6CAO - chains A and O of the 23 polymer chains in the assembly; structure by X-ray diffraction, 3.45 A resolution.

# Chain A
Molecule: 16S Ribosomal RNA rRNA
Organism: Thermus thermophilus (strain HB8 / ATCC 27634 / DSM 579)
Sequence (1522 nucleotides; each row starts with the number of its first residue; note: 42 numbers in that range are skipped by the numbering (no residue carries them; nothing is unmodelled there); a row labelled like 190A-190L holds insertion residues (190A, then the next letters in order); numbering starts at 0):
     0 UUUGUUGGAG AGUUUGAUCC UGGCUCAGGG UGAACGCUGG CGGCGUGCCU AAGACAUGCA
    60 AGUCGUGCGG G
    73 CCGCGGGGUU UU
    88 ACUCCG
    95 UGGUC
   101 AGCGGCGGAC GGGUGAGUAA CGCGUGGGU
  129A G
   130 ACCUACCCGG AAGAGGGGGA CAACCCGGGG AAACUCGGGC UAAUCCCCCA UGUGGACCCG
   190 C
190A-190L CCCUUGGGGUGU
   191 GUCCAAAGGG CUUU
   216 GCCCGCUUCC GGAUGGGCCC GCGUCCCAUC AGCUAGUUGG UGGGGUAAUG GCCCACCAAG
   276 GCGACGACGG GUAGCCGGUC UGAGAGGAUG GCCGGCCACA GGGGCACUGA GACACGGGCC
   336 CCACUCCUAC GGGAGGCAGC AGUUAGGAAU CUUCCGCAAU GGGCGCAAGC CUGACGGAGC
   396 GACGCCGCUU GGAGGAAGAA GCCCUUCGGG GUGUAAACUC CUGAA
   442 CCCGGGACGA AACCCCCGAC GA
   474 GGGGACUGAC GGUACCGGG
   494 GUAAUAGCGC CGGCCAACUC CGUGCCAGCA GCCXCGGUAA UACGGAGGGC GCGAGCGUUA
   554 CCCGGAUUCA CUGGGCGUAA AGGGCGUGUA GGCGGCCUGG GGCGUCCCAU GUGAAAGACC
   614 ACGGCUCAAC CGUGGGGGAG CGUGGGAUAC GCUCAGGCUA GACGGUGGGA GAGGGUGGUG
   674 GAAUUCCCGG AGUAGCGGUG AAAUGCGCAG AUACCGGGAG GAACGCCGAU GGCGAAGGCA
   734 GCCACCUGGU CCACCCGUGA CGCUGAGGCG CGAAAGCGUG GGGAGCAAAC CGGAUUAGAU
   794 ACCCGGGUAG UCCACGCCCU AAACGAUGCG CGCUAGGUCU CUGGGUCU
   848 CCUGGGGGCC GAAGCUAACG CGUUAAGCGC GCCGCCUGGG GAGUACGGCC GCAAGGCUGA
   908 AACUCAAAGG AAUUGACGGG GGCCCGCACA AGCGGUGGAG CAUGUGGUUU AAUUCGAAGX
   968 AACGCGAAGA ACCUUACCAG GCCUUGACAU GCUAGG
 1003A G
  1004 AACCCGGGUG AAAGCCUGGG GUGCCCC
1030A-1030D GCGA
  1031 GGGGAGCCCU AGCACAGGUG CUGCAUGGCC GUCGUCAGCU CGUGCCGUGA GGUGUUGGGU
  1091 UAAGUCCCGC AACGAGCGCA ACCCCCGCCG UUAGUUGCCA GCGGUUCGGC CGGGCACUCU
  1151 AACGGGACUG CCCGCGAAA
  1171 GCGGGAGGAA GGAGGGGACG ACGUCUGGUC AGCAUGGCCC UUACGGCCUG GGCGACACAC
  1231 GUGCUACAAU GCCCACUACA AAGCGAUGCC ACCCGGCAAC GGGGAGCUAA UCGCAAAAAG
  1291 GUGGGCCCAG UUCGGAUUGG GGUCUGCAAC CCGACCCCAU GAAGCCGGAA UCGCUAGUAA
  1351 UCGCGGAUCA G
 1361A C
  1362 CAUGCCGCGG UGAAUACGUU CCCGGGCCUU GUACACACXG CCXGUXACGC CAUGGGAGCG
  1422 GGCUCUACCC GAAGUCGCCG GG
  1446 AGCCUACGGG
  1459 CAGGCGCCGA GGGUAGGGCC CGUGACUGGG GCGAAGUCGU AACAAGGUAG CUGUACCGGA
  1519 AGGUGCGGCU GGAUCACCUC CUUUCU
Disordered / not traced: 0-4, 1534-1538
Modified residues: PSU (pseudouridine-5'-monophosphate) at position 516, G7M (N7-methyl-guanosine-5'-monophosphate) at position 527, M2G (N2-dimethylguanosine-5'-monophosphate) at position 966, 5MC (5-methylcytidine-5'-monophosphate) at position 967, 2MG (2N-methylguanosine-5'-monophosphate) at position 1207, 5MC (5-methylcytidine-5'-monophosphate) at position 1400, 4OC (4n,o2'-methylcytidine-5'-monophosphate) at position 1402, 5MC (5-methylcytidine-5'-monophosphate) at position 1404, 5MC (5-methylcytidine-5'-monophosphate) at position 1407, UR3 (3-methyluridine-5'-monophoshate) at position 1498, MA6 (6N-dimethyladenosine-5'-monophoshate) at position 1518, MA6 (6N-dimethyladenosine-5'-monophoshate) at position 1519, PSU (pseudouridine-5'-monophosphate) at position 1540, PSU (pseudouridine-5'-monophosphate) at position 1541
Glycans and other covalent adducts: paromomycin (PAR) linked to G1405
Ion coordination: Mg2+ site 1 near U5 (its only coordinating residue here); Mg2+ site 2: G11, U12; Mg2+ site 3 near G21 (its only coordinating residue here); Mg2+ site 4 near C48 (its only coordinating residue here); Mg2+ site 5 near A53 (its only coordinating residue here); Mg2+ site 6: G61, U62; Mg2+ site 7: G69, U98; Mg2+ site 8: G107, G326; Mg2+ site 9: A109, G331; Mg2+ site 10 near G113 (its only coordinating residue here); Mg2+ site 11 near G117 (its only coordinating residue here); Mg2+ site 12: C121, G124, U125; 83 more Mg2+ sites not listed; 13 more K+ sites not listed
Residues lining bound ligands:
  - paromomycin (PAR), molecule 1: G31, C47, C48, A50, A51, G52, A53, G113, U114, G115, A353, C355, A356, U358, U359, A360, G361, U365, C366
  - paromomycin (PAR), molecule 2: G567, G568, C569, G570, G575, G821, C822, C862, U863, G874, C875, C879
  - paromomycin (PAR), molecule 3: G610, A611, C613, A614, C615, A622, C623, C624, G625, U626
  - paromomycin (PAR), molecule 4: G661, G662, A663, G664, A665, G666, G667, U740, G741, G742, U743
  - paromomycin (PAR), molecule 5: U669, G670, G671, U672, G673, G714, A715, A716, C717, C805, C806, A807
  - paromomycin (PAR), molecule 6: 5MC_1404, U1406, 5MC_1407, A1408, C1409, G1489, C1490, G1491, A1492, A1493, G1494, U1495, C1496
Reported in the primary citation:
  - conformationally variable residues (side-chain flip): C1397

# Chain O
Molecule: 30S ribosomal protein S15
Organism: Thermus thermophilus (strain HB8 / ATCC 27634 / DSM 579)
UniProtKB: Q5SJ76 (RS15_THET8); numbering as in UniProt (aligned over 2-89)
Sequence (88 residues; numbered 2 to 89; the number before each row is that of its first residue):
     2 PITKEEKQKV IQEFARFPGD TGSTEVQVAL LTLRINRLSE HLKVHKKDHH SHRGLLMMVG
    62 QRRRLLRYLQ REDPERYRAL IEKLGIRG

# How chain A and chain O interact
Pairs across the interface (74; chain A residue first):
  G579(A) with Arg54(O), hydrogen bond to the sugar
  U580(A) with Arg54(O), salt bridge to the phosphate; Leu57(O), sugar contact; Met58(O), sugar contact
  G581(A) with Met58(O), phosphate contact; Gly61(O), phosphate contact; Arg64(O), hydrogen bond to the phosphate; Arg65(O), salt bridge to the phosphate
  U582(A) with Arg64(O), salt bridge to the phosphate; Arg68(O), salt bridge to the phosphate
  C656(A) with Gln28(O), hydrogen bond to the sugar
  G657(A) with Thr22(O), hydrogen bond to the sugar; Gly23(O), sugar contact; Gln28(O), sugar contact; Leu31(O), phosphate contact
  G658(A) with Lys8(O), salt bridge to the phosphate; Ile12(O), phosphate contact; Thr22(O), sugar contact; Leu31(O), sugar contact
  U659(A) with Lys8(O), salt bridge to the phosphate; Gln9(O), hydrogen bond to the phosphate
  G666(A) with His51(O), base contact; Ser52(O), base contact
  G667(A) with His42(O), hydrogen bond to the base; Asp49(O), hydrogen bond to the sugar; His50(O), sugar contact; His51(O), hydrogen bond to the sugar
  G668(A) with His46(O), sugar contact; Lys48(O), sugar contact; Asp49(O), sugar contact
  U669(A) with His46(O), sugar contact
  A728(A) with Arg54(O), salt bridge to the phosphate
  A729(A) with His51(O), base contact
  G730(A) with His51(O), hydrogen bond to the base
  C739(A) with Pro2(O), phosphate contact; His42(O), hydrogen bond to the sugar
  U740(A) with Pro2(O), phosphate contact; Arg38(O), phosphate contact; Leu39(O), sugar contact; His42(O), hydrogen bond to the sugar; Ser52(O), hydrogen bond to the sugar
  G741(A) with Arg35(O), salt bridge to the phosphate; Leu39(O), sugar contact; His51(O), hydrogen bond to the sugar; Ser52(O), sugar contact; Gly55(O), hydrogen bond to the sugar
  G742(A) with Arg35(O), salt bridge to the phosphate; Met58(O), sugar contact
  C749(A) with Thr22(O), base contact
  G750(A) with Phe18(O), phosphate contact; Asp21(O), hydrogen bond to the sugar; Thr22(O), hydrogen bond to the sugar; Gly23(O), hydrogen bond to the sugar; Ser24(O), sugar contact; Gln28(O), base contact
  U751(A) with Phe18(O), phosphate contact; Gly23(O), sugar contact; Ser24(O), sugar contact; Thr25(O), hydrogen bond to the sugar
  G752(A) with Tyr69(O), hydrogen bond to the phosphate
  A753(A) with Tyr69(O), hydrogen bond to the phosphate; Glu73(O), phosphate contact
  C754(A) with Arg65(O), sugar contact; Leu66(O), sugar contact; Tyr69(O), sugar contact; Arg72(O), salt bridge to the phosphate
  G755(A) with Gln62(O), phosphate contact; Arg65(O), phosphate contact
  G763(A) with His53(O), sugar contact
  C764(A) with His50(O), sugar contact
  G765(A) with His50(O), phosphate contact
  C808(A) with Lys48(O), phosphate contact
  G809(A) with Lys47(O), salt bridge to the phosphate; Lys48(O), salt bridge to the phosphate
Interface residues without a listed pair, chain A (34 interface residues in all): A583, G660, G727
Interface residues without a listed pair, chain O (39 interface residues in all): Lys5, Gly20

# Summary
The interface between chain A and chain O involves 34 residues on one side and 39 on the other; the contacts
include 20 hydrogen bonds and 12 salt bridges. Among the polar pairs are G667(A)-His42(O), G730(A)-His51(O)
and G579(A)-Arg54(O). Bound to chain A: 5 copies of paromomycin. The paper reports conformational variability
at C1397(A).
Here chain A is 16S Ribosomal RNA rRNA and chain O is 30S ribosomal protein S15, both from Thermus
thermophilus (strain HB8 / ATCC 27634 / DSM 579). Entry 6CAO (Structure of the ribosomal decoding complex at
ambient temperature) was determined by X-ray diffraction.
